8J6S - chains D and J of the 12 polymer chains in the assembly; structure by electron microscopy, 3.80 A resolution.

== Chain D ==
Name: Histone H4
From: Homo sapiens
Reference sequence: P62805 (H4_HUMAN); residues 0-102 here correspond to UniProt positions 1-103 (UniProt number = residue number + 1)
Sequence (103 residues; each row starts with the number of its first residue; numbering starts at 0):
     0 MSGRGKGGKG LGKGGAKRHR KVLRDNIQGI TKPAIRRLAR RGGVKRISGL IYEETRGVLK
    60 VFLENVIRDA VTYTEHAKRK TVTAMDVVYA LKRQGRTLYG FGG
Disordered / not traced: 0-24, 98-102
Curated features (UniProtKB/Swiss-Prot):
  - DNA-binding region: Lys16 to Lys20
  - modified residue: Ser1 (N-acetylserine), Arg3 (Asymmetric dimethylarginine), Lys5 (N6-(2-hydroxyisobutyryl)lysine), Lys8 (N6-(2-hydroxyisobutyryl)lysine), Lys12 (N6-(2-hydroxyisobutyryl)lysine), Lys16 (N6-(2-hydroxyisobutyryl)lysine), Lys20 (N6,N6,N6-trimethyllysine), Lys31 (N6-(2-hydroxyisobutyryl)lysine), Lys44 (N6-(2-hydroxyisobutyryl)lysine), Ser47 (Phosphoserine), Tyr51 (Phosphotyrosine), Lys59 (N6-(2-hydroxyisobutyryl)lysine), Lys77 (N6-(2-hydroxyisobutyryl)lysine), Lys79 (N6-(2-hydroxyisobutyryl)lysine), Thr80 (Phosphothreonine), Tyr88 (Phosphotyrosine), Lys91 (N6-(2-hydroxyisobutyryl)lysine)
  - cross-link (Glycyl lysine isopeptide (Lys-Gly)): Lys12 (interchain with G-Cter in SUMO2), Lys20 (interchain with G-Cter in SUMO2), Lys31 (interchain with G-Cter in SUMO2), Lys59 (interchain with G-Cter in SUMO2), Lys79 (interchain with G-Cter in SUMO2), Lys91 (interchain with G-Cter in SUMO2)

== Chain J ==
Molecule: Widom 601 DNA
Sequence (147 nucleotides; each row starts with the number of its first residue):
     1 ACAGGATGTA TATATGTGAC ACGTGCCTGG AGACTAGGGA GTAATCCCCT TGGCGGTTAA
    61 AACGCGGGGG ACAGCGCGTA CGTGCGTTTA AGCGGTGCTA GAGCTGTCTA CGACCAATTG
   121 AGCGGCCTCG GCACCGGGAT TCTCCAG
Disordered / not traced: 1-27, 126-147

== How chain D and chain J interact ==
Contacting residue pairs - 11 pairs, chain D then chain J:
  Arg35(D) with DG55(J), salt bridge to the phosphate; DG56(J), salt bridge to the phosphate
  Arg45(D) with DC54(J), phosphate contact; DG55(J), phosphate contact
  Ile46(D) with DC54(J), sugar contact; DG55(J), hydrogen bond to the phosphate
  Ser47(D) with DC54(J), phosphate contact
  Gly48(D) with DC54(J), hydrogen bond to the phosphate
  Tyr51(D) with DG55(J), hydrogen bond to the phosphate
  Lys79(D) with DC75(J), phosphate contact
  Thr80(D) with DC75(J), hydrogen bond to the phosphate
Other interface residues (no listed pair), chain J (5 interface residues in all): DG74

== In short ==
8 residues of chain D face 5 of chain J across their interface; the contacts include 4 hydrogen bonds and 2
salt bridges. Among the polar pairs are Ile46(D)-DG55(J), Gly48(D)-DC54(J) and Tyr51(D)-DG55(J). UniProt lists
a DNA-binding region on chain D.
Here chain D is Histone H4 (Homo sapiens) and chain J is Widom 601 DNA. Entry 8J6S (Cryo-EM structure of the
single CAF-1 bound right-handed Di-tetrasome) was determined by electron microscopy (same publication as 7Y5K,
7Y5L, 7Y5O, 7Y5U, 7Y5V, 7Y5W and 4 further entries).
